Entry 1F0U (X-ray diffraction, 1.90 A resolution); this record covers chain A.

== Chain A ==
Name: Trypsin
Source organism: Bos taurus
Notes: EC 3.4.21.4
UniProt: P00760 (TRY1_BOVIN); the construct lacks a stretch of the UniProt sequence and is renumbered around it, so the offset changes along the chain: -4 to 34 = UniProt 1-39; 37-67 = UniProt 40-70; 69-125 = UniProt 71-127; 127-130 = UniProt 128-131; 5 more segments
Chain sequence (243 residues; each row starts with the number of its first residue; note: 10 numbers in that range are skipped by the numbering (no residue carries them; nothing is unmodelled there); numbers below 1 keep their minus sign (Phe-4 is residue -4)):
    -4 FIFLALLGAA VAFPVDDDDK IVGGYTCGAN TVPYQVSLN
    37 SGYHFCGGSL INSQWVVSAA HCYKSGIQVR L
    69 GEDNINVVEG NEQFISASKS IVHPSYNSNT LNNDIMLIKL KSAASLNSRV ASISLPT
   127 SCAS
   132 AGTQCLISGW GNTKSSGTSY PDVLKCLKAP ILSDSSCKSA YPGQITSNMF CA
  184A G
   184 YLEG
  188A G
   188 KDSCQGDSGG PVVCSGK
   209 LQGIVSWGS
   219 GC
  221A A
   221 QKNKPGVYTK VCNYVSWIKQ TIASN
Not modelled in the structure: -4 to 15
Disulfide bonds: Cys22-Cys157, Cys42-Cys58, Cys128-Cys232, Cys136-Cys201, Cys168-Cys182, Cys191-Cys220
Bound ions: Ca2+: Glu70, Asn72, Val75, Glu80
Residues lining bound ligands: rpr128515 (RPR; 3-[(3'-aminomethyl-biphenyl-4-carbonyl)-amino]-2-(3-carbamimidoyl-benzyl)-butyric acid methyl ester): Asn97, Thr98, Leu99, Gln175, Asp189, Ser190, Cys191, Gln192, Ser195, Val213, Ser214, Trp215, Gly216, Ser217, Gly219, Cys220, Gly226, Tyr228

== Summary ==
Chain A binds rpr128515. Glu70, Asn72, Val75 and Glu80 coordinate Ca2+.
Chain A is Trypsin (Bos taurus); the structure, Bovine trypsin complexed with rpr128515, was determined by
X-ray diffraction together with 1EZQ and 1F0T from the same study.
